PDB entry 3MUV | X-ray diffraction, 3.20 A resolution | chains P and R

[Chain P]
Molecule: U1 small nuclear ribonucleoprotein A
Organism: Homo sapiens
UniProtKB: P09012 (SNRPA_HUMAN); residue numbers follow UniProt; this construct covers 1-98
Amino-acid sequence (98 residues; each row starts with the number of its first residue):
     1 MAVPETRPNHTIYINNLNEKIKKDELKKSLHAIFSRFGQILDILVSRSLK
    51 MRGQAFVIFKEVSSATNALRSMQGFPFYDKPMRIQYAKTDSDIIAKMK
Not modelled in the structure: 1-6, 97-98
Construct notes: engineered mutation His31 (Tyr in P09012), Arg36 (Gln in P09012)
Swiss-Prot annotation at these positions:
  - modified residue: Ala2 (N-acetylalanine), Lys60 (N6-acetyllysine)
  - mutagenesis: Thr11 (T11V: Abolishes RNA binding), Tyr13 (Y13F: Substantially reduces RNA binding), Asn15 (N15V: Abolishes RNA binding), Asn16 (N16V: Substantially reduces RNA binding), Arg52 (R52Q: Abolishes RNA binding)

[Chain R]
Molecule: G20A/C92U mutant c-di-GMP riboswitch
Sequence (92 nucleotides; numbered 8 to 98; the number before each row is that of its first residue):
     8 XGUCACGCACAGAGCAAACCAUUCGAAAGAGUGGGACGCAAAGCCUCCGG
    58 CCUAAACC
   660 AUUGCACUCC
    75 GGUAGGUAGCGGGGUUAUCGAUGG
Not modelled in the structure: 98
Modified positions: GTP (guanosine-5'-triphosphate) at position 8
Small-molecule neighbours: 2BA ((2R,3R,3aS,5R,7aR,9R,10R,10aS,12R,14aR)-2,9-bis(6-amino-9H-purin-9-yl)octahydro-2H,7H-difuro[3,2-d:3',2'-j][1,3,7,9,2,8 ]tetraoxadiphosphacyclododecine-3,5,10,12-tetrol 5,12-dioxide): G14, A16, C17, A18, A20, G21, C46, A47, U92, C93
What the authors report for this chain:
  - binding site for 2BA: A20, U92

[Interface between chain P and chain R]
Contacting residue pairs - 36 pairs, chain P then chain R:
  Tyr13(P) - G663(R)  hydrogen bond to the base
  Tyr13(P) - C664(R)  stacking on the base
  Asn15(P) - U662(R)  base contact
  Asn15(P) - G663(R)  base contact
  Asn16(P) - U662(R)  hydrogen bond to the base
  Asn16(P) - G663(R)  hydrogen bond to the base
  Glu19(P) - U661(R)  hydrogen bond to the base
  Glu19(P) - G663(R)  hydrogen bond to the base
  Lys20(P) - A63(R)  salt bridge to the phosphate
  Lys20(P) - C64(R)  salt bridge to the phosphate
  Lys22(P) - A61(R)  salt bridge to the phosphate
  Lys22(P) - A62(R)  phosphate contact
  Arg47(P) - A62(R)  salt bridge to the phosphate
  Ser48(P) - G75(R)  phosphate contact
  Ser48(P) - C669(R)  phosphate contact
  Leu49(P) - G75(R)  hydrogen bond to the phosphate
  Leu49(P) - A660(R)  base contact
  Lys50(P) - G663(R)  hydrogen bond to the sugar
  Met51(P) - A665(R)  sugar contact
  Arg52(P) - G75(R)  base contact
  Arg52(P) - G663(R)  hydrogen bond to the base
  Gly53(P) - G663(R)  base contact
  Gln54(P) - G663(R)  base contact
  Phe56(P) - C664(R)  sugar contact
  Phe56(P) - A665(R)  stacking on the base
  Lys80(P) - U662(R)  hydrogen bond to the base
  Gln85(P) - C664(R)  hydrogen bond to the base
  Tyr86(P) - C664(R)  hydrogen bond to the base
  Ala87(P) - C664(R)  base contact
  Ala87(P) - A665(R)  base contact
  Lys88(P) - C664(R)  hydrogen bond to the sugar
  Thr89(P) - A665(R)  hydrogen bond to the base
  Asp90(P) - C666(R)  base contact
  Ser91(P) - A665(R)  hydrogen bond to the base
  Ser91(P) - C666(R)  base contact
  Asp92(P) - C666(R)  hydrogen bond to the base
Interface residues without a listed pair, chain P (27 interface residues in all): Leu17, Lys23, Ser46
Interface residues without a listed pair, chain R (14 interface residues in all): U667

[Overview]
27 residues of chain P and 14 residues of chain R are in contact, with 15 hydrogen bonds, 4 salt bridges and 2
aromatic stacking contacts. Polar pairs include Tyr13(P)-G663(R), Asn16(P)-U662(R) and Asn16(P)-G663(R).
Ligands of chain R: compound 2BA. The paper reports a binding site for 2BA at A20(R) and U92(R).
Here chain P is U1 small nuclear ribonucleoprotein A (Homo sapiens) and chain R is G20A/C92U mutant c-di-GMP
riboswitch. Entry 3MUV (Crystal Structure of the G20A/C92U mutant c-di-GMP riboswith bound to c-di-AMP) was
determined by X-ray diffraction (same publication as 3MUM, 3MUR, 3MUT and 3MXH).
